1AQD - chains B and C of the 3 polymer chains in the assembly; structure by X-ray diffraction, 2.45 A resolution.

# Chain B
Name: HLA-DR1 class II histocompatibility protein
Source organism: Homo sapiens
Notes: fragment: secreted extracellular domains
UniProt: P04229 (2B11_HUMAN); residues 1-198 here correspond to UniProt positions 30-227 (UniProt number = residue number + 29)
Chain sequence (198 residues; each row starts with the number of its first residue):
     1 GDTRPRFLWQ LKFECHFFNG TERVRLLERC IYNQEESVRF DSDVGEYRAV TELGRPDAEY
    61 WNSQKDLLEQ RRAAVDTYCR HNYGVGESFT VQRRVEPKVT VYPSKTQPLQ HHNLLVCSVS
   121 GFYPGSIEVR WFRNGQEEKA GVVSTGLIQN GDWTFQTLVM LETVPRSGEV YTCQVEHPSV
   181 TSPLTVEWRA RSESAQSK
Not modelled in the structure: 1-3, 191-198
Disulfides: Cys15-Cys79, Cys117-Cys173
From the paper describing this entry:
  - conformationally variable residues (helix shift): Lys65 to Gln70

# Chain C
Name: HLA-A2
Source organism: Homo sapiens
Notes: fragment: antigenic peptide
UniProt: P01892 (1A02_HUMAN); residues 1-15 here correspond to UniProt positions 127-141 (UniProt number = residue number + 126)
Chain sequence (15 residues; numbered 1 to 15; the number before each row is that of its first residue):
     1 VGSDWRFLRG YHQYA
Not modelled in the structure: 1

# How chain B and chain C interact
Pairs across the interface (31; chain B residue first):
  Trp9(B) - Gln13(C)
  Leu11(B) - Gly10(C)
  Phe13(B) - Leu8(C)  hydrophobic
  Phe13(B) - Arg9(C)
  Tyr47(B) - Tyr11(C)
  Pro56(B) - Tyr14(C)  hydrophobic
  Asp57(B) - Gln13(C)  hydrogen bond
  Asp57(B) - Tyr14(C)  hydrogen bond (side chain-backbone)
  Tyr60(B) - His12(C)
  Tyr60(B) - Tyr14(C)  hydrophobic
  Trp61(B) - Tyr11(C)
  Trp61(B) - His12(C)  hydrogen bond (side chain-backbone)
  Trp61(B) - Gln13(C)
  Leu67(B) - Tyr11(C)  hydrogen bond (backbone-side chain)
  Gln70(B) - Tyr11(C)  hydrogen bond
  Arg71(B) - Arg9(C)  hydrogen bond (side chain-backbone)
  Arg71(B) - Tyr11(C)  hydrogen bond
  Ala74(B) - Leu8(C)  hydrophobic
  Thr77(B) - Arg6(C)  hydrogen bond (backbone-side chain)
  Tyr78(B) - Arg6(C)
  Tyr78(B) - Phe7(C)  hydrophobic
  Tyr78(B) - Leu8(C)  hydrophobic
  His81(B) - Asp4(C)  salt bridge
  His81(B) - Arg6(C)  hydrogen bond
  Asn82(B) - Trp5(C)
  Asn82(B) - Arg6(C)  hydrogen bond (side chain-backbone)
  Val85(B) - Gly2(C)
  Val85(B) - Ser3(C)
  Val85(B) - Asp4(C)
  Val85(B) - Trp5(C)  hydrophobic
  Gly86(B) - Trp5(C)
Also at the interface, not in a pair above, chain B (21 interface residues in all): Leu26, Glu28, Phe89

# In short
21 residues of chain B face 13 of chain C across their interface; the contacts include 10 hydrogen bonds and 1
salt bridge. Polar pairs include His81(B)-Asp4(C), Asp57(B)-Gln13(C) and Asp57(B)-Tyr14(C). From the paper:
conformational variability at Lys65(B).
Chain B is HLA-DR1 class II histocompatibility protein and chain C is HLA-A2, both from Homo sapiens; the
structure, HLA-DR1 (dra, DRB1 0101) human class II histocompatibility protein (extracellular domain) complexed
with endogenous peptide, was determined by X-ray diffraction.
